Entry 1RBC (X-ray diffraction, 2.00 A resolution); this record covers chains S and A.

Chain S:
Protein: Ribonuclease S (S-PEPTIDE)
Source organism: Bos taurus
UniProt: P61823 (RNAS1_BOVIN); residues 1-15 here correspond to UniProt positions 27-41 (UniProt number = residue number + 26)
Sequence (16 residues; row label = number of the first residue in the row):
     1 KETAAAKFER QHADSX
Modified / non-standard residues: NH2 (amino group) at position 16
Curated features (UniProtKB/Swiss-Prot):
  - active site: His12 (Proton acceptor)
  - binding site (substrate): Lys7, Arg10
  - glycosylation (N-linked (Glc) (glycation) lysine): Lys1, Lys7

Chain A:
Protein: Ribonuclease S (S-protein)
Source organism: Bos taurus
Notes: EC 3.1.27.5
UniProt: P61823 (RNAS1_BOVIN); residues 21-124 here correspond to UniProt positions 47-150 (UniProt number = residue number + 26)
Sequence (104 residues; each row starts with the number of its first residue):
    21 SSSNYCNQMM KSRNLTKDRC KPVNTFVHES LADVQAVCSQ KNVACKNGQT NCYQSYSTMS
    81 ITDCRETGSS KYPNCAYKTT QANKHIIVAC EGNPYVPVHF DASV
Cystine bridges: Cys26-Cys84, Cys40-Cys95, Cys58-Cys110, Cys65-Cys72
Curated features (UniProtKB/Swiss-Prot):
  - active site: His119 (Proton donor)
  - binding site (substrate): Lys41 to Thr45, Lys66, Arg85
  - glycosylation: Asn34 (N-linked (GlcNAc...) asparagine), Lys37 (N-linked (Glc) (glycation) lysine), Lys41 (N-linked (Glc) (glycation) lysine)

Interface between chain S and chain A:
Contacting residue pairs (32):
  Ala5(S) - Val116(A)  hydrophobic
  Ala5(S) - Pro117(A)
  Phe8(S) - Val108(A)  hydrophobic
  Phe8(S) - Pro117(A)
  Phe8(S) - Val118(A)
  Phe8(S) - His119(A)
  Phe8(S) - Phe120(A)
  Glu9(S) - Arg33(A)  hydrogen bond (backbone-side chain)
  Glu9(S) - Leu51(A)
  Glu9(S) - Gln55(A)  hydrogen bond
  Arg10(S) - Arg33(A)  hydrogen bond (backbone-side chain)
  Arg10(S) - Asn34(A)
  Arg10(S) - Leu35(A)
  Gln11(S) - Leu35(A)
  Gln11(S) - Lys41(A)
  Gln11(S) - Asn44(A)  hydrogen bond (backbone-side chain)
  Gln11(S) - Thr45(A)
  Gln11(S) - Phe46(A)
  His12(S) - Asn44(A)  hydrogen bond
  His12(S) - Thr45(A)  hydrogen bond (side chain-backbone)
  His12(S) - Phe46(A)
  His12(S) - Val47(A)  hydrogen bond (backbone-backbone)
  Ala13(S) - Arg33(A)  hydrogen bond (backbone-side chain)
  Ala13(S) - Val47(A)
  Asp14(S) - Tyr25(A)  hydrogen bond
  Asp14(S) - Met29(A)
  Asp14(S) - Arg33(A)  salt bridge
  Asp14(S) - Val47(A)  hydrogen bond (backbone-backbone)
  Asp14(S) - His48(A)  salt bridge
  Ser15(S) - Glu49(A)  hydrogen bond (side chain-backbone)
  Ser15(S) - Ser50(A)
  Ser15(S) - Leu51(A)  hydrogen bond (side chain-backbone)
Also at the interface, not in a pair above, chain S (10 interface residues in all): Ala4
Also at the interface, not in a pair above, chain A (22 interface residues in all): Val54

In short:
10 residues of chain S face 22 of chain A across their interface, with 12 hydrogen bonds and 2 salt bridges.
Polar pairs include Asp14(S)-Arg33(A), Asp14(S)-His48(A) and Glu9(S)-Arg33(A).
Here chain S is Ribonuclease S (S-PEPTIDE) and chain A is Ribonuclease S (S-protein), both from Bos taurus.
Entry 1RBC (Crystallographic structures of ribonuclease S variants with nonpolar substitution at position 13:
packing and cavities) was determined by X-ray diffraction, deposited together with 1RBD, 1RBE, 1RBF, 1RBG,
1RBH and 1RBI.
